Entry 3K7A (X-ray diffraction, 3.80 A resolution); this record covers chains A and F of the 11 polymer chains in the assembly.

# Chain A
Molecule: DNA-directed RNA polymerase II subunit RPB1
Organism: Saccharomyces cerevisiae
Notes: EC 2.7.7.6
UniProt: P04050 (RPB1_YEAST); numbering as in UniProt (aligned over 1-1733)
Chain sequence (1733 residues; numbered 1 to 1733; the number before each row is that of its first residue):
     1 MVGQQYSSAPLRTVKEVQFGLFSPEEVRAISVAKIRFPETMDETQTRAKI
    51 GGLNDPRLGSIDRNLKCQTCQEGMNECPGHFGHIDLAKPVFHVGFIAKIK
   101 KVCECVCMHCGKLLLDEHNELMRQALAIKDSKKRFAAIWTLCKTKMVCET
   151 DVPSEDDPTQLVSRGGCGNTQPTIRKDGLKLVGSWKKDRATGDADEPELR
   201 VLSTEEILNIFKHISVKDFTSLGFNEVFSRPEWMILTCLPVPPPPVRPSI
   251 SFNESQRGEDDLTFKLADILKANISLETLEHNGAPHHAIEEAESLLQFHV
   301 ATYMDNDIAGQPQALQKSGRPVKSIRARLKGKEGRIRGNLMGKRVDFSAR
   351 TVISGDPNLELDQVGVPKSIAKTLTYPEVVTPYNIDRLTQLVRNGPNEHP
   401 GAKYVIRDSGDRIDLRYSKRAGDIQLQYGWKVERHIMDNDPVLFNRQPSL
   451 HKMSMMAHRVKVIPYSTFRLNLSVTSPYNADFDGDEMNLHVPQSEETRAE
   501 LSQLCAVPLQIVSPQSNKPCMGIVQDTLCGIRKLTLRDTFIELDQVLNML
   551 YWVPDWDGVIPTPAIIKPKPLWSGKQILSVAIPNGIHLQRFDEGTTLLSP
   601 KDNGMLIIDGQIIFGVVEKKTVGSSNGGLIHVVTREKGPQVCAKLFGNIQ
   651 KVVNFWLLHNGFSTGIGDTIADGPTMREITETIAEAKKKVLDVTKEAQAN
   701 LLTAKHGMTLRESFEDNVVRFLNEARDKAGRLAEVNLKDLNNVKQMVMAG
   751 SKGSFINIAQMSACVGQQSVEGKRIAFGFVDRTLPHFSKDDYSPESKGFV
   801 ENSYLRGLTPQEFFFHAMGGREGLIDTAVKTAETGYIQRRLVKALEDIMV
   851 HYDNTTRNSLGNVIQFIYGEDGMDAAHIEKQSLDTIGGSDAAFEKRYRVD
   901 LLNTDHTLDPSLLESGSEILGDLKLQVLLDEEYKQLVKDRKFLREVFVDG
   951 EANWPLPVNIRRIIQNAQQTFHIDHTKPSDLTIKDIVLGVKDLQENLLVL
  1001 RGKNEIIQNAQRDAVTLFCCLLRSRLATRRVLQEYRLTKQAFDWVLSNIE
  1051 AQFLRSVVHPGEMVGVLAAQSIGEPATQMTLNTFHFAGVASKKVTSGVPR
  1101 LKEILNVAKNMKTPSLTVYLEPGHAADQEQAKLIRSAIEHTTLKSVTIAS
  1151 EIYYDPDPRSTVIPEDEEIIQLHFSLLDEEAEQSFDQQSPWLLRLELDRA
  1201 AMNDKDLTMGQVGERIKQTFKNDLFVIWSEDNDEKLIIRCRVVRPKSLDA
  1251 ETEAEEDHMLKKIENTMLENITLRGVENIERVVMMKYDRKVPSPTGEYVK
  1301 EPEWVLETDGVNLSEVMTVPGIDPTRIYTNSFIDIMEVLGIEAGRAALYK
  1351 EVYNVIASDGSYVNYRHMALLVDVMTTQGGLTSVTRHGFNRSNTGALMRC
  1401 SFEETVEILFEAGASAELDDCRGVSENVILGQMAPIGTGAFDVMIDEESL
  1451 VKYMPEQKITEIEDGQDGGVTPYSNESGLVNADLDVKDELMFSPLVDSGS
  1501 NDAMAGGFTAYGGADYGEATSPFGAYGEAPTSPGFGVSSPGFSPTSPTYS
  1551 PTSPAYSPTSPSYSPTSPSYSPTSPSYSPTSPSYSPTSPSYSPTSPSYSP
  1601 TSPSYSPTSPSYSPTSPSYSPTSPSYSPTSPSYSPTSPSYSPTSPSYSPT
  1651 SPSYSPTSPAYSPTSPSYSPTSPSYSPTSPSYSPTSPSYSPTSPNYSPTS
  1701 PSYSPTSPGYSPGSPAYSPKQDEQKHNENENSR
Not modelled in the structure: 1, 155-160, 1082-1091, 1177-1186, 1244-1253, 1446-1733
Ion coordination: Zn2+ site 1: Cys-67, Cys-70, Cys-77, His-80; Zn2+ site 2: Cys-110, Cys-167
Swiss-Prot annotation at these positions:
  - region: Pro-248 to Asp-260 (Lid loop), Asn-306 to Lys-323 (Rudder loop), Pro-810 to Glu-822 (Bridging helix)
  - binding site (Zn(2+)): Cys-67, Cys-70, Cys-77, His-80, Cys-107, Cys-110, Cys-148, Cys-167
  - binding site (Mg(2+)): Asp-481, Asp-483, Asp-485
  - modified residue: Thr-1471 (Phosphothreonine)
  - cross-link (Glycyl lysine isopeptide (Lys-Gly)): Lys-695 (interchain with G-Cter in ubiquitin), Lys-1246 (interchain with G-Cter in ubiquitin), Lys-1350 (interchain with G-Cter in ubiquitin)
  - natural variant: Ser-1653 to Pro-1659 (deletion: In strain: A364A)
  - mutagenesis: Lys-1246 (K1246R: Impairs ubiquitination during transcription stress)

# Chain F
Molecule: DNA-directed RNA polymerases I, II, and III subunit RPABC2
Organism: Saccharomyces cerevisiae
UniProt: P20435 (RPAB2_YEAST); residue numbers follow UniProt; this construct covers 1-155
Chain sequence (155 residues; row label = number of the first residue in the row):
     1 MSDYEEAFNDGNENFEDFDVEHFSDEETYEEKPQFKDGETTDANGKTIVT
    51 GGNGPEDFQQHEQIRRKTLKEKAIPKDQRATTPYMTKYERARILGTRALQ
   101 ISMNAPVFVDLEGETDPLRIAMKELAEKKIPLVIRRYLPDGSFEDWSVEE
   151 LIVDL
Not modelled in the structure: 1-71
Swiss-Prot annotation at these positions:
  - region: Leu-111 to Leu-132 (Leucine-zipper)
  - modified residue: Ser-24 (Phosphoserine)

# Interface between chain A and chain F
Residue-residue contacts - 54 pairs, chain A then chain F:
  Val-379(A) / Ser-102(F)
  Val-380(A) / Asn-104(F)
  Thr-381(A) / Ser-102(F)
  Thr-381(A) / Asn-104(F)  hydrogen bond
  Pro-382(A) / Asn-104(F)
  Tyr-383(A) / Val-107(F)
  Tyr-383(A) / Thr-115(F)
  Glu-495(A) / Ala-98(F)
  Glu-495(A) / Leu-99(F)
  Glu-495(A) / Ser-102(F)
  Glu-495(A) / Pro-117(F)
  Ala-499(A) / Gly-95(F)
  Ser-502(A) / Leu-118(F)
  Gln-503(A) / Arg-90(F)
  Leu-504(A) / Tyr-88(F)  hydrophobic
  Leu-504(A) / Ala-91(F)  hydrophobic
  Tyr-852(A) / Thr-81(F)
  Tyr-852(A) / Thr-86(F)
  Tyr-852(A) / Glu-89(F)  hydrogen bond
  Tyr-852(A) / Arg-136(F)
  Tyr-852(A) / Tyr-137(F)
  Tyr-852(A) / Leu-138(F)  hydrophobic
  Asp-853(A) / Pro-139(F)
  Arg-857(A) / Pro-139(F)
  Arg-1001(A) / Ala-80(F)
  Arg-1001(A) / Pro-83(F)
  Leu-1054(A) / Tyr-84(F)
  Arg-1055(A) / Asp-154(F)  salt bridge
  Arg-1055(A) / Leu-155(F)
  His-1059(A) / Thr-86(F)
  His-1059(A) / Lys-87(F)  hydrogen bond (side chain-backbone)
  His-1059(A) / Leu-155(F)
  Gly-1061(A) / Tyr-88(F)
  Glu-1062(A) / Lys-87(F)  salt bridge
  Glu-1062(A) / Tyr-88(F)  hydrogen bond
  Met-1433(A) / Arg-92(F)
  Gly-1437(A) / Tyr-88(F)
  Thr-1438(A) / Arg-92(F)  hydrogen bond (backbone-side chain)
  Phe-1441(A) / Tyr-88(F)
  Phe-1441(A) / Glu-89(F)
  Phe-1441(A) / Arg-92(F)  hydrogen bond (backbone-side chain)
  Phe-1441(A) / Ile-134(F)  hydrophobic
  Phe-1441(A) / Arg-135(F)
  Asp-1442(A) / Val-133(F)
  Asp-1442(A) / Ile-134(F)
  Asp-1442(A) / Arg-135(F)  hydrogen bond (backbone-backbone)
  Asp-1442(A) / Tyr-137(F)
  Val-1443(A) / Arg-92(F)
  Val-1443(A) / Val-133(F)
  Met-1444(A) / Leu-132(F)
  Met-1444(A) / Val-133(F)  hydrogen bond (backbone-backbone)
  Met-1444(A) / Arg-135(F)
  Met-1444(A) / Asp-145(F)
  Ile-1445(A) / Pro-131(F)
Also at the interface, not in a pair above, chain A (38 interface residues in all): Tyr-428, Gly-429, Glu-496, Arg-498, His-851, Asn-854, Gly-1002, Ala-1051, Pro-1060, Met-1063, Ala-1440
Also at the interface, not in a pair above, chain F (38 interface residues in all): Thr-82, Met-85, Leu-94, Ile-101, Ala-105, Asp-116

# In short
The chain A/chain F interface involves 38 residues from each chain; the contacts include 8 hydrogen bonds and
2 salt bridges. Polar pairs include Arg-1055(A)/Asp-154(F), Glu-1062(A)/Lys-87(F) and Thr-381(A)/Asn-104(F).
UniProt lists 8 Zn2+-binding residues, 3 Mg2+-binding residues and one mutagenesis site on chain A.
Chain A is DNA-directed RNA polymerase II subunit RPB1 and chain F is DNA-directed RNA polymerases I, II, and
III subunit RPABC2, both from Saccharomyces cerevisiae; the structure, Crystal Structure of an RNA polymerase
II-TFIIB complex, was determined by X-ray diffraction.
